Entry 8FRN (electron microscopy, 3.30 A resolution); this record covers chains F and G of the 4 polymer chains in the assembly.

== Chain F ==
Protein: Lipopolysaccharide export system permease protein LptF
Source organism: Acinetobacter baylyi ADP1
UniProtKB: Q6FFD7 (Q6FFD7_ACIAD); residues 1-366 here = UniProt positions 1-366
Amino-acid sequence (366 residues; numbered 1 to 366; the number before each row is that of its first residue):
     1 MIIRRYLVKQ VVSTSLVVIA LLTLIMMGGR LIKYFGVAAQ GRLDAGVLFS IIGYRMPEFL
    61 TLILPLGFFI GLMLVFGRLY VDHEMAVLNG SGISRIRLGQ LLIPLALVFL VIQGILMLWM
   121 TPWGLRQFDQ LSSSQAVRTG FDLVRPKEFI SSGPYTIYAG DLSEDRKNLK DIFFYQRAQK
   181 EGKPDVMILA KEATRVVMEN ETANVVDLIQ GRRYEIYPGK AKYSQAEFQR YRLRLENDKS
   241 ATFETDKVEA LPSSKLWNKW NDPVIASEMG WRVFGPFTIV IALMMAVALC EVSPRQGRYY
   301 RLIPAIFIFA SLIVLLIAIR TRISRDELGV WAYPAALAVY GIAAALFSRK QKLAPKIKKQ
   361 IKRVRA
Not modelled in the structure: 1, 177-184, 195-246, 351-366
Residues lining bound ligands:
  - JSG ((2R,4R,5R,6R)-6-[(1R)-1,2-bis(oxidanyl)ethyl]-2-[(2R,4R,5R,6R)-6-[(1R)-1,2-bis(oxidanyl)ethyl]-5-[(2S,3S,4R,5R,6R)-6-[(1S)-1,2-bis(oxidanyl)ethyl]-4-[(2R,3S,4R,5S,6R)-6-[(1S)-2-[(2S,3S,4S,5S,6R)-6-[(1S)-1,2-bis(oxidanyl)ethyl]-3,4,5-tris(oxidanyl)oxan-2-yl]oxy-1-oxidanyl-ethyl]-3,4-bis(oxidanyl)-5-phosphonooxy-oxan-2-yl]oxy-3-oxidanyl-5-phosphonooxy-oxan-2-yl]oxy-2-carboxy-2-[[(2R,3S,4R,5R,6R)-5-[[(3R)-3-dodecanoyloxytetradecanoyl]amino]-6-[[(2R,3S,4R,5R,6R)-3-oxidanyl-5-[[(3R)-3-oxidanyltetradecanoyl]amino]-4-[(3R)-3-oxidanyltetradecanoyl]oxy-6-phosphonooxy-oxan-2-yl]methoxy]-3-phosphonooxy-4-[(3R)-3-tetradecanoyloxytetradecanoyl]oxy-oxan-2-yl]methoxy]oxan-4-yl]oxy-4,5-bis(oxidanyl)oxane-2-carboxylic acid): L22, I25, M26, R30, K33, Y34, R42, R55, E58, F59, T61, L62, L66, I70, Q113, M117, W271, G275, T278, I306, A310, I313, L316, I317
  - Zosurabalpin (VB6): R55, E58, E249, W271, V314, I317, A318, R320, T321, R322, R325
From the paper describing this entry:
  - mutagenesis - R30A, R55G: abolished growth
  - mutagenesis - R30K, R55K: decreased growth in response to antibiotic
  - mutagenesis - I317N: decreased growth in response to macrocyclic peptides

== Chain G ==
Protein: LPS export ABC transporter permease LptG
Source organism: Acinetobacter baylyi ADP1
UniProtKB: Q6FFD6 (Q6FFD6_ACIAD); numbering as in UniProt (aligned over 1-356)
Amino-acid sequence (356 residues; numbered 1 to 356; the number before each row is that of its first residue):
     1 MLARRIVAKH VTKTTALAML GTTIVLVILQ VLFTYLGELS NLKADYSAWQ AFLYVLWGAP
    61 RYLYEILPIS ALIGAILGLG TLASNSELIV MRSVGISLWR IVGWVIRSAL VLVLLSFALS
   121 EWVVPYTNER ANSVKSHQSV AALGEVRGYW SREGQRFIYV DYANSQGQLK RIQVVDFDDN
   181 YRLKSVTNAE QGQFVKDGQW LLNHSQQMAI QGQGDAVLAN AAKQPFSLAL QPKYVHMVTI
   241 DPEDLSFSQL VSFMNYMREY SQVPKTYQLA FWKKVASPFA LITLVLVACS FIFGPLRQQS
   301 MGFRLVIALF IGLGFYYLQD FLGYASLVYN PSPAWFVLGP IVLMFVAGSY LLYRAR
Not modelled in the structure: 1-3, 43-46, 137-144, 151, 167-168, 178-181, 192-227, 356
Residues lining bound ligands:
  - JSG ((2R,4R,5R,6R)-6-[(1R)-1,2-bis(oxidanyl)ethyl]-2-[(2R,4R,5R,6R)-6-[(1R)-1,2-bis(oxidanyl)ethyl]-5-[(2S,3S,4R,5R,6R)-6-[(1S)-1,2-bis(oxidanyl)ethyl]-4-[(2R,3S,4R,5S,6R)-6-[(1S)-2-[(2S,3S,4S,5S,6R)-6-[(1S)-1,2-bis(oxidanyl)ethyl]-3,4,5-tris(oxidanyl)oxan-2-yl]oxy-1-oxidanyl-ethyl]-3,4-bis(oxidanyl)-5-phosphonooxy-oxan-2-yl]oxy-3-oxidanyl-5-phosphonooxy-oxan-2-yl]oxy-2-carboxy-2-[[(2R,3S,4R,5R,6R)-5-[[(3R)-3-dodecanoyloxytetradecanoyl]amino]-6-[[(2R,3S,4R,5R,6R)-3-oxidanyl-5-[[(3R)-3-oxidanyltetradecanoyl]amino]-4-[(3R)-3-oxidanyltetradecanoyl]oxy-6-phosphonooxy-oxan-2-yl]methoxy]-3-phosphonooxy-4-[(3R)-3-tetradecanoyloxytetradecanoyl]oxy-oxan-2-yl]methoxy]oxan-4-yl]oxy-4,5-bis(oxidanyl)oxane-2-carboxylic acid): L26, L29, Q30, F33, T34, R61, E65, I66, L309, F310, L313, Y316, Y317
  - Zosurabalpin (VB6): L36, G37, L39, S40

== Chain F / chain G interface ==
Pairs across the interface (46):
  L21(F) - F310(G)  hydrophobic
  I25(F) - F310(G)  hydrophobic
  I25(F) - L313(G)  hydrophobic
  I25(F) - Y317(G)  hydrogen bond (backbone-side chain)
  G29(F) - Y317(G)
  I32(F) - Y317(G)  hydrophobic
  I32(F) - D320(G)
  I32(F) - F321(G)
  I32(F) - Y324(G)
  F35(F) - F321(G)  hydrophobic
  F35(F) - Y324(G)  hydrophobic
  F35(F) - A325(G)
  G36(F) - Y324(G)
  A39(F) - Y324(G)
  K147(F) - Q262(G)
  K147(F) - V263(G)
  K147(F) - P264(G)
  E148(F) - P264(G)
  E148(F) - T266(G)
  F149(F) - W150(G)  hydrophobic
  F149(F) - R152(G)
  F149(F) - F157(G)  hydrophobic
  S151(F) - W150(G)
  T156(F) - W150(G)  hydrogen bond
  Y158(F) - R152(G)  hydrogen bond
  Y158(F) - Q262(G)  hydrogen bond
  E164(F) - V328(G)
  E164(F) - Y329(G)
  E164(F) - N330(G)  hydrogen bond
  D171(F) - R152(G)  salt bridge
  F173(F) - W150(G)  hydrophobic
  F173(F) - F157(G)  hydrophobic
  Y175(F) - W150(G)  hydrophobic
  Y175(F) - Q173(G)  hydrogen bond
  M187(F) - V175(G)  hydrophobic
  M187(F) - F177(G)  hydrophobic
  L189(F) - F177(G)  hydrophobic
  Q296(F) - S300(G)  hydrogen bond (backbone-side chain)
  G297(F) - S300(G)
  Y299(F) - G302(G)
  Y299(F) - F303(G)  hydrophobic
  I303(F) - L305(G)  hydrophobic
  I303(F) - V306(G)  hydrophobic
  F307(F) - L29(G)  hydrophobic
  F307(F) - F33(G)  hydrophobic
  V314(F) - L36(G)  hydrophobic
Interface residues without a listed pair, chain F (31 interface residues in all): G28, K33, P146, S163, Y300, L302
Interface residues without a listed pair, chain G (29 interface residues in all): L327

== In short ==
31 residues of chain F and 29 residues of chain G are in contact, with 7 hydrogen bonds and 1 salt bridge.
Polar pairs include D171(F)-R152(G), I25(F)-Y317(G) and T156(F)-W150(G). From the paper: R30A and R55G of
chain F abolish growth; R30K and R55K of chain F reduce growth in response to antibiotic.
Here chain F is Lipopolysaccharide export system permease protein LptF and chain G is LPS export ABC
transporter permease LptG, both from Acinetobacter baylyi ADP1. Entry 8FRN (Acinetobacter baylyi LptB2FG bound
to lipopolysaccharide and Zosurabalpin) was determined by electron microscopy (same publication as 8FRL, 8FRM,
8FRO, 8FRP, 8UFG and 8UFH).
